8FYA - chains E and G of the 8 polymer chains in the assembly; structure by electron microscopy, 2.91 A resolution.

# Chain E
Molecule: Cas1
Chain sequence (316 residues; numbered 1 to 316; the number before each row is that of its first residue):
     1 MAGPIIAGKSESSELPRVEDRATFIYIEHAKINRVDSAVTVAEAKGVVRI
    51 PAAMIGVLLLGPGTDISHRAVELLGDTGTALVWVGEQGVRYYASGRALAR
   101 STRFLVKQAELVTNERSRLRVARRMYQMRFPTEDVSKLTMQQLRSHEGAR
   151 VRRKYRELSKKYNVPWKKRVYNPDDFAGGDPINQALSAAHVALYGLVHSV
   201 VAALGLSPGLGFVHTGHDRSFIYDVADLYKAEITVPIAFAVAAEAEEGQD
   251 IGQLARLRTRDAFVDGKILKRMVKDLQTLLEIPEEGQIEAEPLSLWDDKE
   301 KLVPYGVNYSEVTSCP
Not modelled in the structure: 1-19, 130-180, 312-316
What the authors report for this chain:
  - binding site for the 28-nt DNA strand (chain G): His-29
  - binding site for the 33-nt DNA strand: Tyr-126, Gly-148, Tyr-171
  - specificity-determining residues: Tyr-171

# Chain G
Molecule: 28-nt DNA strand
Sequence (28 nucleotides; each row starts with the number of its first residue):
     1 GCAACCACTTGTGCATCATGAGTGATGA

# Interface between chain E and chain G
Residue-residue contacts - 24 pairs, chain E then chain G:
  His-29(E) / DT23(G)  base contact
  Pro-62(E) / DT23(G)  base contact
  Pro-62(E) / DG24(G)  phosphate contact
  Gly-85(E) / DG24(G)  phosphate contact
  Glu-86(E) / DT23(G)  sugar contact
  Glu-86(E) / DG24(G)  hydrogen bond to the phosphate
  Arg-90(E) / DG24(G)  phosphate contact
  Arg-90(E) / DA25(G)  salt bridge to the phosphate
  Arg-90(E) / DT26(G)  sugar contact
  Tyr-92(E) / DG24(G)  hydrogen bond to the phosphate
  Ser-187(E) / DG27(G)  sugar contact
  His-190(E) / DA28(G)  phosphate contact
  Val-191(E) / DT26(G)  phosphate contact
  Tyr-194(E) / DA28(G)  hydrogen bond to the phosphate
  His-214(E) / DA28(G)  sugar contact
  His-217(E) / DG27(G)  base contact
  Tyr-223(E) / DG27(G)  hydrogen bond to the base
  Lys-230(E) / DA28(G)  hydrogen bond to the base
  Gln-253(E) / DG22(G)  hydrogen bond to the phosphate
  Gln-253(E) / DT23(G)  hydrogen bond to the phosphate
  Arg-256(E) / DT23(G)  salt bridge to the phosphate
  Arg-256(E) / DG24(G)  hydrogen bond to the phosphate
  Arg-256(E) / DA25(G)  salt bridge to the phosphate
  Leu-257(E) / DT23(G)  phosphate contact
Interface residues without a listed pair, chain E (20 interface residues in all): Gly-63, Asp-227, Gly-252

# Summary
The interface between chain E and chain G involves 20 residues on one side and 7 on the other, with 8 hydrogen
bonds and 3 salt bridges. Among the polar pairs are Tyr-223(E)/DG27(G), Lys-230(E)/DA28(G) and
Glu-86(E)/DG24(G). From the paper: a binding site for the 33-nt DNA strand at Tyr-126(E), Gly-148(E) and
Tyr-171(E); a binding site for the 28-nt DNA strand (chain G) at His-29(E).
Here chain E is Cas1 and chain G is a 28-nt DNA strand. Entry 8FYA (Cryo-EM structure of
Cas1:Cas2-DEDDh:PAM-containing prespacer complex) was determined by electron microscopy (same publication as
8FY9, 8FYB, 8FYC and 8FYD).
